Entry 6W1C (electron microscopy, 5.30 A resolution (low resolution: residue-level contacts below are approximate; hydrogen-bond / salt-bridge calls are withheld)); this record covers chains L and P of the 16 polymer chains in the assembly.

== Chain L ==
Molecule: Fab CHK-265 heavy chain
Source organism: Homo sapiens
Notes: antibody fragment or engineered binder
Amino-acid sequence (218 residues; row label = number of the first residue in the row):
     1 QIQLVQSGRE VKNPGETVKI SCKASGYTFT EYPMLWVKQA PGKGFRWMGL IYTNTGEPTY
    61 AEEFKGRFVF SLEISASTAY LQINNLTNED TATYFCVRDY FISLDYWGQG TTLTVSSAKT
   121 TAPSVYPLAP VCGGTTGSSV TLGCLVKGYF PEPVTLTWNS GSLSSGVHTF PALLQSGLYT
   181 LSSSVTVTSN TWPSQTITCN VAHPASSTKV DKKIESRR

== Chain P ==
Molecule: Fab CHK-265 light chain
Source organism: Homo sapiens
Notes: antibody fragment or engineered binder
Amino-acid sequence (211 residues; numbered 219 to 429; the number before each row is that of its first residue):
   219 QAVVTQESAL TTSPGETVTL TCRSNIGAVT SSNCANWVQE KPDHFFTGLI GDTNNRRSGV
   279 PARFSGSLIG DKAALTITGA QTEDEAIYFC ALWYNNLWVF GGGTKLTVLG QPKSSPSVTL
   339 FPPSSEELET NKATLVCTIT DFYPGVVTVD WKVDGTPVTQ GMETTQPSKQ SNNKYMASSY
   399 LTLTARAWER HSSYSCQVTH EGHTVEKSLS R

== How chain L and chain P interact ==
Contacting residue pairs (22; chain L residue first):
  Gly-44(L) / Gly-319(P)
  Phe-101(L) / Ser-250(P)
  Phe-101(L) / Asn-251(P)
  Phe-101(L) / Cys-252(P)
  Ile-102(L) / Ser-250(P)
  Ile-102(L) / Asn-251(P)
  Ile-102(L) / Cys-252(P)
  Ile-102(L) / Asn-313(P)
  Ile-102(L) / Asn-314(P)
  Ile-102(L) / Leu-315(P)
  Ser-103(L) / Asn-251(P)
  Ser-103(L) / Cys-252(P)
  Ser-103(L) / Leu-315(P)
  Ser-103(L) / Trp-316(P)
  Trp-107(L) / Phe-264(P)
  Ala-129(L) / Phe-339(P)
  Val-131(L) / Ser-428(P)
  Cys-132(L) / Ser-428(P)
  Gly-133(L) / Ser-428(P)
  Phe-170(L) / Ala-395(P)
  Phe-170(L) / Ser-396(P)
  Pro-171(L) / Gln-384(P)
Other interface residues (no listed pair), chain L (15 interface residues in all): Phe-45, Leu-50, Pro-127, Arg-217
Other interface residues (no listed pair), chain P (18 interface residues in all): Ser-343, Glu-345, Pro-385, Leu-427

== In short ==
Chain L and chain P form an interface of 15 and 18 residues respectively.
Chain L is Fab CHK-265 heavy chain and chain P is Fab CHK-265 light chain, both from Homo sapiens; the
structure, Human mAbs broadly protect against infection of arthritiogenic alphaviruses by recognizing
conserved elements of the MXR8 ..., was determined by electron microscopy together with 6W2U, 6VYV and 6W09
from the same study.
